Entry 6ESI (electron microscopy, 6.30 A resolution (low resolution: residue-level contacts below are approximate; hydrogen-bond / salt-bridge calls are withheld)); this record covers chains H and J of the 10 polymer chains in the assembly.

== Chain H ==
Protein: Histone H2B 1.1
Organism: Xenopus laevis
UniProtKB: P02281 (H2B11_XENLA); residues 1-122 here correspond to UniProt positions 5-126 (UniProt number = residue number + 4)
Sequence (122 residues; numbered 1 to 122; the number before each row is that of its first residue):
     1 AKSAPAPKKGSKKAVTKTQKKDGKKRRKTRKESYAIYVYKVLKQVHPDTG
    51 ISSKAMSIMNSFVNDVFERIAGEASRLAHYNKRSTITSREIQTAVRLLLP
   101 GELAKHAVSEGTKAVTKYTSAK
Disordered / not traced: 1-29
Sequence notes: variant Thr29 (Ser33 in P02281)
Curated features (UniProtKB/Swiss-Prot):
  - modified residue: Lys2 (N6-acetyllysine), Lys9 (N6-acetyllysine), Ser11 (Phosphoserine), Lys12 (N6-acetyllysine), Lys17 (N6-acetyllysine)
  - glycosylation: Ser109 (O-linked (GlcNAc) serine)
  - cross-link: Lys117 (Glycyl lysine isopeptide (Lys-Gly) (interchain with G-Cter in ubiquitin))

== Chain J ==
Molecule: 147-nt DNA strand
Organism: synthetic construct
Sequence (147 nucleotides; numbered -73 to 73; the number before each row is that of its first residue; numbers below 1 keep their minus sign (DC-73 is residue -73)):
   -73 CTGGAGAATCCCGGTGCCGAGGCCGCTCAATTGGTCGTAGACAGCTCTAG
   -23 CACCGCTTAAACGCACGTACGCGCTGTCCCCCGCGTTTTAACCGCCAAGG
    27 GGATTACTCCCTAGTCTCCAGGCACGTGTCAGATATATACATCCTGT
Disordered / not traced: 60-73

== Chain H / chain J interface ==
Pairs across the interface - 10 pairs, chain H then chain J:
  Thr49(H) - DG-53(J)
  Gly50(H) - DG-53(J)
  Ile51(H) - DA-54(J)
  Arg83(H) - DG-34(J)
  Arg83(H) - DA-33(J)
  Ser84(H) - DA-35(J)
  Ser84(H) - DG-34(J)
  Thr85(H) - DA-35(J)
  Thr85(H) - DG-34(J)
  Lys122(H) - DG-41(J)
Other interface residues (no listed pair), chain H (10 interface residues in all): Lys43, Ser52, Ser53

== In short ==
10 residues of chain H face 6 of chain J across their interface.
Here chain H is Histone H2B 1.1 (Xenopus laevis) and chain J is a 147-nt DNA strand (synthetic construct).
Entry 6ESI (Nucleosome breathing : Class 4) was determined by electron microscopy, deposited together with
6ESF, 6ESG and 6ESH.
